PDB entry 6XQU | X-ray diffraction, 2.20 A resolution | chain A

== Chain A ==
Molecule: 3C-like proteinase
From: Severe acute respiratory syndrome coronavirus 2
Notes: EC 3.4.22.69
UniProt: P0DTD1 (R1AB_SARS2); residues 1-306 here correspond to UniProt positions 3264-3569 (UniProt number = residue number + 3263)
Sequence (306 residues; numbered 1 to 306; the number before each row is that of its first residue):
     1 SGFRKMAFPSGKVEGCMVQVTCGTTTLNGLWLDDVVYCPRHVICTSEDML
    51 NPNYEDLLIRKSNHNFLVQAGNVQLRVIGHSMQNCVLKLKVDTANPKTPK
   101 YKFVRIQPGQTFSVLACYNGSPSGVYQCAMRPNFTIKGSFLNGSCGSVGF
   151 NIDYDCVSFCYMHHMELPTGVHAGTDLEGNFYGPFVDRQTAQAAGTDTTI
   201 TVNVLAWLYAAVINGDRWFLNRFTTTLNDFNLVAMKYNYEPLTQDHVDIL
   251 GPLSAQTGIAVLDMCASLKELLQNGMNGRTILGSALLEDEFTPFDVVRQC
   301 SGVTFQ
Covalent attachments: boceprevir (bound form) (U5G) linked to Cys-145
Ligand contacts: boceprevir (bound form) (U5G): Thr-26, Leu-27, His-41, Met-49, Tyr-54, Phe-140, Leu-141, Asn-142, Gly-143, Ser-144, His-163, His-164, Met-165, Glu-166, Leu-167, Pro-168, Asp-187, Arg-188, Gln-189, Thr-190, Ala-191, Gln-192
UniProt features mapped onto this chain:
  - active site: His-41 (For 3CL-PRO activity), Cys-145 (Nucleophile)
  - site: Gln-306 (Cleavage)
  - cross-link (Glycyl lysine isopeptide (Lys-Gly)): Lys-5 (interchain with G-Cter in ubiquitin), Lys-90 (interchain with G-Cter in ubiquitin)
From the paper describing this entry:
  - binding site for boceprevir (bound form): His-41, Cys-145, His-164, Glu-166
  - conformationally variable residues (loop rearrangement, side-chain flip): Met-165 to Gly-170, Gln-189

== Overview ==
Boceprevir (bound form) is covalently linked to Cys-145. UniProt lists active-site residues His-41 and
Cys-145. The paper reports a binding site for boceprevir (bound form) at His-41, Cys-145 and His-164 among
others; conformational variability at Met-165 and Gln-189.
Chain A is 3C-like proteinase (Severe acute respiratory syndrome coronavirus 2); the structure,
Room-temperature X-ray Crystal structure of SARS-CoV-2 main protease in complex with Boceprevir, was
determined by X-ray diffraction together with 6XQS, 6XQT and 6XCH from the same study.
